8UQ1 - chains A and B; structure by X-ray diffraction, 1.41 A resolution.

Chain A (and B):
Molecule: Bifunctional protein PutA
From: Sinorhizobium meliloti SM11
Notes: EC 1.5.5.2, 1.2.1.88; chain B of this document is another copy of the same molecule, construct and numbering; everything in this record applies to it too
UniProt: F7X6I3 (F7X6I3_SINMM); residue numbers follow UniProt; this construct covers 26-81, 191-522
Amino-acid sequence (396 residues; numbered 25 to 522; 102 numbers in that range are skipped by the numbering (no residue carries them; nothing is unmodelled there); the number before each row is that of its first residue):
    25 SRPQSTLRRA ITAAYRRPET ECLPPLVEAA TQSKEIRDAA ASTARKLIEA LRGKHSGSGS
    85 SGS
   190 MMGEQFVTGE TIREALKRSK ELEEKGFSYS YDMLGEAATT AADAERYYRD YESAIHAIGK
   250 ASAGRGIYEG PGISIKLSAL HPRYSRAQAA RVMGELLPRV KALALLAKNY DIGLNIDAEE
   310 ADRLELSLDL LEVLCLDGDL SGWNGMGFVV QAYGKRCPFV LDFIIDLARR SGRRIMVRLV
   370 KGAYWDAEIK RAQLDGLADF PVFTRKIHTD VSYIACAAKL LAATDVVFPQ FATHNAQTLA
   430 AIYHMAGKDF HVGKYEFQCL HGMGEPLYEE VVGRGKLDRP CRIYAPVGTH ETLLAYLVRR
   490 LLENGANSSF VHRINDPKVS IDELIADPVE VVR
Not modelled in the structure: 25-27 (chain B: 82-86)
Sequence notes: expression tag (25); linker (82-87, 190)
Residues lining bound ligands:
  - FAD (flavin-adenine dinucleotide): Asp-306, Ala-307, Val-338, Gln-340, Tyr-342, Arg-367, Val-369, Lys-370, Gly-371, Ala-372, Tyr-373, Trp-374, Phe-392, Thr-393, Arg-394, Lys-395, Thr-398, Asp-399, Ala-421, Thr-422, His-423, Asn-424, Gln-447, Cys-448, Leu-449, Tyr-473, Arg-489, Glu-492, Ser-497, Ser-498, Phe-499
  - (Allylthio)acetic acid (X7Q): Lys-265, Asp-306, Ala-307, Ala-372, Tyr-373, Leu-449, Tyr-473, Tyr-485, Arg-488, Arg-489

Interface between chain A and chain B:
Contacting residue pairs - 33 pairs, chain A then chain B:
  Ser-82(A) with Met-191(B)
  Ser-85(A) with Met-191(B)
  Gly-86(A) with Ser-87(B); Met-190(B), hydrogen bond (backbone-backbone)
  Ser-87(A) with Met-190(B)
  Met-190(A) with Ser-87(B); Met-190(B); Phe-195(B), hydrophobic; Leu-486(B), hydrophobic; Arg-489(B); Leu-490(B), hydrophobic; Asn-493(B); Gly-494(B)
  Met-191(A) with His-501(B); Asn-504(B)
  Phe-195(A) with Met-190(B), hydrophobic
  Asp-375(A) with Leu-483(B)
  His-479(A) with Asn-496(B)
  Leu-483(A) with Leu-490(B); Leu-491(B), hydrophobic; Gly-494(B)
  Leu-486(A) with Leu-490(B)
  Val-487(A) with Leu-490(B), hydrophobic; Leu-491(B), hydrophobic
  Leu-490(A) with Met-190(B); Met-191(B), hydrophobic; Leu-486(B), hydrophobic; Leu-490(B), hydrophobic
  Leu-491(A) with Leu-483(B), hydrophobic; Val-487(B), hydrophobic
  Asn-493(A) with Met-191(B)
  Gly-494(A) with Met-191(B)
  Asn-496(A) with His-479(B)
Other interface residues (no listed pair), chain A (18 interface residues in all): Thr-228
Other interface residues (no listed pair), chain B (18 interface residues in all): Gln-382, Ala-495

Overview:
The chain A/chain B interface involves 18 residues from each chain; the contacts include 1 hydrogen bond. Its
one hydrogen bond, Gly-86(A)/Met-190(B), is backbone to backbone. Ligands of chain A: flavin-adenine
dinucleotide and (Allylthio)acetic acid.
Chain A and chain B are both Bifunctional protein PutA (Sinorhizobium meliloti SM11); the structure, Minimal
PutA proline dehydrogenase domain (design #2) complexed with (Allylthio)acetic acid, was determined by X-ray
diffraction together with 8UPZ, 8UQ0, 9C8A, 9C8B and 9C8C from the same study.
